PDB entry 8DCR | electron microscopy, 2.60 A resolution | chains B and N of the 5 polymer chains in the assembly

# Chain B
Protein: Guanine nucleotide-binding protein G(I)/G(S)/G(T) subunit beta-1
Source organism: Bos taurus
Reference sequence: P62871 (GBB1_BOVIN); residue numbers follow UniProt; this construct covers 2-340
Sequence (339 residues; numbered 2 to 340; the number before each row is that of its first residue):
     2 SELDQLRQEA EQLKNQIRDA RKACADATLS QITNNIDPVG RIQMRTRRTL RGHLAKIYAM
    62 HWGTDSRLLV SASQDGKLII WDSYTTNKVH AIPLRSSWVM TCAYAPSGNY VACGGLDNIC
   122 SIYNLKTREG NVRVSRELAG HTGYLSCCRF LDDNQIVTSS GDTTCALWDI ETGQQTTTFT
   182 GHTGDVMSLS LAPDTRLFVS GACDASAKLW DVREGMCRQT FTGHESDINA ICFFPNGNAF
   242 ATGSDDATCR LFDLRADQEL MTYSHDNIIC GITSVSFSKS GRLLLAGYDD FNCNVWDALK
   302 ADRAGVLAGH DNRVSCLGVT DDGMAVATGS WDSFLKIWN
Unresolved in the structure: 2
Swiss-Prot annotation at these positions:
  - modified residue: Ser2 (N-acetylserine), His266 (Phosphohistidine)

# Chain N
Protein: Nanobody 35
Source organism: Lama glama
Notes: antibody fragment or engineered binder
Sequence (140 residues; numbered -1 to 138; the number before each row is that of its first residue; numbers below 1 keep their minus sign (Ala-1 is residue -1)):
    -1 AAQVQLQESG GGLVQPGGSL RLSCAASGFT FSNYKMNWVR QAPGKGLEWV SDISQSGASI
    59 SYTGSVKGRF TISRDNAKNT LYLQMNSLKP EDTAVYYCAR CPAPFTRDCF DVTSTTYAYR
   119 GQGTQVTVSS HHHHHHEPEA
Unresolved in the structure: 129-138
Cystine bridges: Cys22-Cys96, Cys99-Cys107

# Chain B / chain N interface
Contacting residue pairs (23):
  Lys15(B) - Gln1(N)  hydrogen bond
  Arg22(B) - Ala-1(N)
  Cys204(B) - Tyr117(N)  hydrogen bond (backbone-side chain)
  Asp205(B) - Ala116(N)
  Asp205(B) - Tyr117(N)
  Ala206(B) - Tyr117(N)
  Thr223(B) - Ala-1(N)
  Thr223(B) - Ala0(N)
  Thr223(B) - Gln1(N)
  Gly224(B) - Ala0(N)
  His225(B) - Val2(N)
  Glu226(B) - Gly26(N)
  Glu226(B) - Phe27(N)
  Glu226(B) - Thr28(N)
  Glu226(B) - Tyr32(N)  hydrogen bond
  Glu226(B) - Arg98(N)  hydrogen bond (backbone-side chain)
  Glu226(B) - Tyr117(N)
  Ser227(B) - Pro100(N)  hydrogen bond (side chain-backbone)
  Ser227(B) - Ala101(N)
  Ser227(B) - Tyr117(N)
  Asp228(B) - Tyr117(N)  hydrogen bond
  Asp246(B) - Pro102(N)
  Ile270(B) - Phe103(N)  hydrophobic
Interface residues without a listed pair, chain B (15 interface residues in all): Thr184, Asp247
Interface residues without a listed pair, chain N (16 interface residues in all): Thr114

# In short
15 residues of chain B and 16 residues of chain N are in contact; the contacts include 6 hydrogen bonds. Among
the polar pairs are Lys15(B)-Gln1(N), Cys204(B)-Tyr117(N) and Glu226(B)-Tyr32(N).
Chain B is Guanine nucleotide-binding protein G(I)/G(S)/G(T) subunit beta-1 (Bos taurus) and chain N is
Nanobody 35 (Lama glama); the structure, Cryo-EM structure of dobutamine-bound beta1-adrenergic receptor in
complex with heterotrimeric Gs-protein, was determined by electron microscopy (same publication as 8DCS).
